Entry 2VM1 (X-ray diffraction, 1.70 A resolution); this record covers chain A.

[Chain A]
Name: Thioredoxin H isoform 1.
From: Hordeum vulgare VAR. distichum
Notes: EC 1.8.1.9
UniProt: Q7XZK3 (Q7XZK3_HORVD); residues 1-118 here = UniProt positions 1-118
Sequence (118 residues; each row starts with the number of its first residue):
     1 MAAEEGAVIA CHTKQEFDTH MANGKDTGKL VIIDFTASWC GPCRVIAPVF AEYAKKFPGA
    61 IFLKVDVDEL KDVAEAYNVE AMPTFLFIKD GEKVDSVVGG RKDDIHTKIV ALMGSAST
Not modelled in the structure: 1-4, 115-118
Disulfide bonds: Cys-40/Cys-43
Reported in the primary citation:
  - catalytic residues: Asp-34 (by similarity / conservation)
  - catalytic residues: Cys-40 (proposed by the authors, not directly observed)
  - interface residues: Trp-39 to Pro-42, Ala-81 to Pro-83, Val-98 to Gly-100, Arg-101
  - specificity-determining residues: Arg-101 (proposed by the authors, not directly observed)

[In short]
The paper reports catalytic residues Asp-34 and Cys-40; interface residues Trp-39, Ala-81 and Val-98 among
others.
Chain A is Thioredoxin H isoform 1. (Hordeum vulgare VAR. distichum); the structure, Crystal structure of
barley thioredoxin h isoform 1 crystallized using ammonium sulfate as precipitant, was determined by X-ray
diffraction (same publication as 2VLT, 2VLU, 2VLV and 2VM2).
